PDB entry 5AOX | X-ray diffraction, 2.04 A resolution | chains A and C of the 3 polymer chains in the assembly

# Chain A
Name: Signal recognition particle 9 kDa protein
Source organism: Homo sapiens
UniProt: P49458 (SRP09_HUMAN); residue numbers follow UniProt; this construct covers 2-86
Chain sequence (85 residues; row label = number of the first residue in the row):
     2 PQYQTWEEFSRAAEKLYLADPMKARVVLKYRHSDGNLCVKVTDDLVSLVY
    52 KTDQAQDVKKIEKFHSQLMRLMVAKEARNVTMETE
Unresolved in the structure: 78-86
Construct notes: engineered mutation Ser-48 (Cys in P49458)
UniProt features mapped onto this chain:
  - modified residue: Lys-52 (N6-acetyllysine)

# Chain C
Molecule: Alu jo consensus RNA
Notes: fragment: alu jo left truncated monomer
Sequence (87 nucleotides; row label = number of the first residue in the row; note: 31 numbers in that range are skipped by the numbering (no residue carries them; nothing is unmodelled there)):
     1 GGCCGGGCGCGGUGGCUCACGCCUGUAAUCCCAGCACUUUGGGAGGCCGA
    51 GGCGGGAGGAUCGCGAACA
   101 CGCGAGACCCCGUCUCUA
Modified residues: GDP (guanosine-5'-diphosphate) at position 1

# How chain A and chain C interact
Residue-residue contacts (24; chain A residue first):
  Pro-2(A) with A60(C), phosphate contact
  Gln-3(A) with U61(C), hydrogen bond to the phosphate
  Arg-26(A) with G25(C), salt bridge to the phosphate; U26(C), salt bridge to the phosphate; C108(C), sugar contact
  Val-28(A) with G25(C), phosphate contact
  Lys-30(A) with C23(C), salt bridge to the phosphate; U24(C), salt bridge to the phosphate
  Arg-32(A) with C22(C), salt bridge to the phosphate; C23(C), salt bridge to the phosphate
  Lys-41(A) with U24(C), phosphate contact; G25(C), salt bridge to the phosphate; A60(C), sugar contact; A107(C), base contact
  Asp-45(A) with G58(C), hydrogen bond to the base; C108(C), hydrogen bond to the sugar; C109(C), sugar contact
  Leu-46(A) with G58(C), hydrogen bond to the sugar; G59(C), sugar contact
  Ser-48(A) with G59(C), hydrogen bond to the sugar; A60(C), sugar contact
  Val-50(A) with A60(C), phosphate contact; U61(C), phosphate contact
  Lys-52(A) with U61(C), phosphate contact
Other interface residues (no listed pair), chain A (14 interface residues in all): Thr-43, Val-47

# In short
The interface between chain A and chain C involves 14 residues on one side and 12 on the other, with 5
hydrogen bonds and 7 salt bridges. Polar pairs include Asp-45(A)/G58(C), Asp-45(A)/C108(C) and
Leu-46(A)/G58(C).
Here chain A is Signal recognition particle 9 kDa protein (Homo sapiens) and chain C is Alu jo consensus RNA.
Entry 5AOX (Human Alu RNA retrotransposition complex in the ribosome-stalling conformation) was determined by
X-ray diffraction.
